PDB entry 8EHQ | electron microscopy, 3.00 A resolution | chains D and T of the 9 polymer chains in the assembly

Chain D:
Protein: DNA-directed RNA polymerase subunit beta'
From: Mycobacterium tuberculosis H37Rv
Notes: EC 2.7.7.6
Reference sequence: P9WGY7 (RPOC_MYCTU); numbering as in UniProt (aligned over 1-1316)
Amino-acid sequence (1316 residues; row label = number of the first residue in the row):
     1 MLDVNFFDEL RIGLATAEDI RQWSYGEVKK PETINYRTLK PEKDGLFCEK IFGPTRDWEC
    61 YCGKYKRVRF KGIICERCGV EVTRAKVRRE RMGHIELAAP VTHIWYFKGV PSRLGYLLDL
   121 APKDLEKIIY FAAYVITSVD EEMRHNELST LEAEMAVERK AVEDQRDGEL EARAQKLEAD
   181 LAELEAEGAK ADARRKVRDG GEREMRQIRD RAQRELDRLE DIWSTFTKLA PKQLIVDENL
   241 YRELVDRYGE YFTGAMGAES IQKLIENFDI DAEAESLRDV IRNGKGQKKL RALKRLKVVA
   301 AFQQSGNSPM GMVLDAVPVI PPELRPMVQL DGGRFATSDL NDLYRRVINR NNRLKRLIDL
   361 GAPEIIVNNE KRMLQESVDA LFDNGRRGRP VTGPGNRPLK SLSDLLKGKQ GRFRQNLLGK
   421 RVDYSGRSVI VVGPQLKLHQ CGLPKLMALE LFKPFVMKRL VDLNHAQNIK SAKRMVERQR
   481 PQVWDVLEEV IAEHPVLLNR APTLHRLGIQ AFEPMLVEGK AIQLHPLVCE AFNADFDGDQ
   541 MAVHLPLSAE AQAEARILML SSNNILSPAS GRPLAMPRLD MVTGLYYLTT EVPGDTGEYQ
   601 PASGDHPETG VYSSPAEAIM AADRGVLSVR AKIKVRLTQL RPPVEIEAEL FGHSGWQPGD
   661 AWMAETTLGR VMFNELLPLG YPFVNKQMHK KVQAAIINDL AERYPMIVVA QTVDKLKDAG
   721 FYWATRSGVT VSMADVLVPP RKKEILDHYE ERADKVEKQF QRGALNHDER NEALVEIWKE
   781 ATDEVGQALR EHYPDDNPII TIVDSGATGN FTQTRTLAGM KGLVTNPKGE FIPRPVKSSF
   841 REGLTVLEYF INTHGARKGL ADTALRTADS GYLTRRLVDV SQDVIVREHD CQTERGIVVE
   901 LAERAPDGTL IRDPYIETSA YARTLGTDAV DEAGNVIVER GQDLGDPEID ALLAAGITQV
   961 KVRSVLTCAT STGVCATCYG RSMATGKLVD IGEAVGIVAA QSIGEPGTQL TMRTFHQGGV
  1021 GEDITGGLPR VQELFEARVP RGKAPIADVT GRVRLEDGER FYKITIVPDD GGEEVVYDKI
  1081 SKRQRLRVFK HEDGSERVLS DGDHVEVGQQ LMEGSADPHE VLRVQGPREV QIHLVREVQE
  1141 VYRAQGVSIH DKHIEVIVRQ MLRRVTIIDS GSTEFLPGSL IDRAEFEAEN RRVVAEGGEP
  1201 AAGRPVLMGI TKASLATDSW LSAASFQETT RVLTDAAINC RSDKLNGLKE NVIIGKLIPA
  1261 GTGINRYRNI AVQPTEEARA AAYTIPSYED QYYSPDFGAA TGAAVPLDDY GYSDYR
Unresolved in the structure: 1, 1015-1022, 1283-1316
Bound ions: Zn2+ site 1: Cys60, Cys62, Cys75, Cys78; Mg2+: Asp535, Asp537, Asp539 (shared with 1 residue of chain R); Zn2+ site 2: Cys891, Cys968, Cys975, Cys978
Swiss-Prot annotation at these positions:
  - binding site (Zn(2+)): Cys60, Cys62, Cys75, Cys78, Cys891, Cys968, Cys975, Cys978
  - binding site (Mg(2+)): Asp535, Asp537, Asp539

Chain T:
Molecule: 40-nt DNA strand
Sequence (40 nucleotides; each row starts with the number of its first residue):
     1 CGGCAGTCGC CGTCTACCTC TCCAAGAGCA GCATGCGCCC
Unresolved in the structure: 39-40

How chain D and chain T interact:
Residue-residue contacts (18; chain D residue first):
  Gln287(D) - DG3(T)  phosphate contact
  Pro394(D) - DA24(T)  phosphate contact
  Lys409(D) - DC14(T)  salt bridge to the phosphate
  Lys409(D) - DT15(T)  salt bridge to the phosphate
  Arg414(D) - DT13(T)  salt bridge to the phosphate
  Arg421(D) - DC17(T)  salt bridge to the phosphate
  Arg427(D) - DC17(T)  sugar contact
  Ala501(D) - DT15(T)  base contact
  Ala501(D) - DA16(T)  sugar contact
  Thr867(D) - DC14(T)  base contact
  Ala868(D) - DT13(T)  phosphate contact
  Ala868(D) - DC14(T)  base contact
  Tyr872(D) - DG12(T)  sugar contact
  Tyr872(D) - DT13(T)  sugar contact
  Arg875(D) - DT13(T)  salt bridge to the phosphate
  Gln1227(D) - DG12(T)  sugar contact
  Glu1228(D) - DC11(T)  phosphate contact
  Glu1228(D) - DG12(T)  hydrogen bond to the phosphate
Also at the interface, not in a pair above, chain D (17 interface residues in all): Val110, Leu330, Pro502, Gly871
Also at the interface, not in a pair above, chain T (11 interface residues in all): DC10, DC23

Overview:
Chain D and chain T form an interface of 17 and 11 residues respectively, with 1 hydrogen bond and 5 salt
bridges. Polar pairs include Glu1228(D)-DG12(T), Lys409(D)-DC14(T) and Lys409(D)-DT15(T). Curated annotation
(UniProt) lists 8 Zn2+-binding residues and 3 Mg2+-binding residues on chain D.
Here chain D is DNA-directed RNA polymerase subunit beta' (Mycobacterium tuberculosis H37Rv) and chain T is a
40-nt DNA strand. Entry 8EHQ (Mycobacterium tuberculosis paused transcription complex with Bacillus subtilis
NusG) was determined by electron microscopy (same publication as 8EJ3, 8EOE, 8EOF, 8EOS, 8EOT and 8EXY).
